PDB entry 6B46 | electron microscopy, 3.10 A resolution | chains G and M of the 10 polymer chains in the assembly

[Chain G]
Name: CRISPR-associated protein Csy3
Organism: Pseudomonas aeruginosa (strain UCBPP-PA14)
Reference sequence: Q02MM1 (CSY3_PSEAB); residues 1-342 here = UniProt positions 1-342
Chain sequence (344 residues; numbered -1 to 342; the number before each row is that of its first residue; numbers below 1 keep their minus sign (Met-1 is residue -1)):
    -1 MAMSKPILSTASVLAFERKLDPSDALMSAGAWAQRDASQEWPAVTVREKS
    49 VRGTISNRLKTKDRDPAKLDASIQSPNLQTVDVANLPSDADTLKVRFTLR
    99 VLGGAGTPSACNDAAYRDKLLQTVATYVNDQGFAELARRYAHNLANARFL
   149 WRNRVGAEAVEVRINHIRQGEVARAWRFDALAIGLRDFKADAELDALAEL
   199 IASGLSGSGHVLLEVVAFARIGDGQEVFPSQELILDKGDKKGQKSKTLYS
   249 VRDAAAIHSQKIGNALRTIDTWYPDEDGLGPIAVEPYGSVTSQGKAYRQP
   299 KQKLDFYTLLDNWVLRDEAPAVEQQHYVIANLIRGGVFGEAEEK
Disordered / not traced: -1 to 5, 339-342
Sequence notes: initiating methionine (-1); expression tag (0)

[Chain M]
Molecule: Pseudomonas aeruginosa strain SMC4485 CRISPR repeat sequence
Organism: Pseudomonas aeruginosa
Sequence (60 nucleotides; row label = number of the first residue in the row):
     1 CUAAGAAAUUCACGGCGGGCUUGAUGUCCGCGUCUACCUGGUUCACUGCC
    51 GUGUAGGCAG

[Chain G / chain M interface]
Contacting residue pairs (41; chain G residue first):
  Ala13(G) with C11(M), base contact
  Phe14(G) with C11(M), hydrogen bond to the sugar; A12(M), sugar contact
  Glu15(G) with C11(M), phosphate contact; A12(M), phosphate contact
  Arg16(G) with A12(M), salt bridge to the phosphate; C13(M), salt bridge to the phosphate
  Val49(G) with G19(M), sugar contact
  Arg50(G) with G19(M), hydrogen bond to the sugar; C20(M), hydrogen bond to the sugar; U21(M), hydrogen bond to the phosphate
  Gly51(G) with G19(M), base contact
  Thr52(G) with G19(M), base contact
  Asn75(G) with G19(M), base contact
  Leu76(G) with U21(M), sugar contact
  Gln77(G) with G19(M), base contact
  Trp149(G) with G14(M), base contact
  Arg150(G) with G17(M), salt bridge to the phosphate; G18(M), salt bridge to the phosphate
  Ser228(G) with C16(M), phosphate contact
  Gln229(G) with G15(M), hydrogen bond to the sugar; C16(M), hydrogen bond to the phosphate
  Glu230(G) with G15(M), base contact
  Leu231(G) with G15(M), base contact
  His256(G) with G15(M), salt bridge to the phosphate
  Gln258(G) with C13(M), sugar contact; G14(M), sugar contact; G15(M), hydrogen bond to the phosphate
  Lys259(G) with C16(M), salt bridge to the phosphate
  Asn262(G) with G14(M), hydrogen bond to the phosphate
  Arg265(G) with C13(M), sugar contact; G14(M), salt bridge to the phosphate
  Val288(G) with G14(M), base contact
  Ser290(G) with G14(M), hydrogen bond to the base
  Arg332(G) with A12(M), hydrogen bond to the sugar; C13(M), sugar contact
  Gly333(G) with A12(M), sugar contact
  Gly334(G) with C11(M), hydrogen bond to the sugar; A12(M), hydrogen bond to the sugar
  Val335(G) with C11(M), base contact; A12(M), base contact
Interface residues without a listed pair, chain G (29 interface residues in all): Ser48

[Overview]
29 residues of chain G face 11 of chain M across their interface; the contacts include 12 hydrogen bonds and 7
salt bridges. Among the polar pairs are Ser290(G)-G14(M), Phe14(G)-C11(M) and Arg50(G)-G19(M).
Here chain G is CRISPR-associated protein Csy3 (Pseudomonas aeruginosa (strain UCBPP-PA14)) and chain M is
Pseudomonas aeruginosa strain SMC4485 CRISPR repeat sequence (Pseudomonas aeruginosa). Entry 6B46 (Cryo-EM
structure of Type I-F CRISPR crRNA-guided Csy surveillance complex with bound anti-CRISPR protein AcrF1) was
determined by electron microscopy together with 6B44, 6B45, 6B47 and 6B48 from the same study.
